PDB entry 7W1M | electron microscopy, 6.50 A resolution (low resolution: residue-level contacts below are approximate; hydrogen-bond / salt-bridge calls are withheld) | chains B and E of the 8 polymer chains in the assembly

[Chain B]
Molecule: Structural maintenance of chromosomes protein 3
From: Homo sapiens
UniProtKB: Q9UQE7 (SMC3_HUMAN); residue numbers follow UniProt; this construct covers 1-1217
Chain sequence (1217 residues; numbered 1 to 1217; the number before each row is that of its first residue):
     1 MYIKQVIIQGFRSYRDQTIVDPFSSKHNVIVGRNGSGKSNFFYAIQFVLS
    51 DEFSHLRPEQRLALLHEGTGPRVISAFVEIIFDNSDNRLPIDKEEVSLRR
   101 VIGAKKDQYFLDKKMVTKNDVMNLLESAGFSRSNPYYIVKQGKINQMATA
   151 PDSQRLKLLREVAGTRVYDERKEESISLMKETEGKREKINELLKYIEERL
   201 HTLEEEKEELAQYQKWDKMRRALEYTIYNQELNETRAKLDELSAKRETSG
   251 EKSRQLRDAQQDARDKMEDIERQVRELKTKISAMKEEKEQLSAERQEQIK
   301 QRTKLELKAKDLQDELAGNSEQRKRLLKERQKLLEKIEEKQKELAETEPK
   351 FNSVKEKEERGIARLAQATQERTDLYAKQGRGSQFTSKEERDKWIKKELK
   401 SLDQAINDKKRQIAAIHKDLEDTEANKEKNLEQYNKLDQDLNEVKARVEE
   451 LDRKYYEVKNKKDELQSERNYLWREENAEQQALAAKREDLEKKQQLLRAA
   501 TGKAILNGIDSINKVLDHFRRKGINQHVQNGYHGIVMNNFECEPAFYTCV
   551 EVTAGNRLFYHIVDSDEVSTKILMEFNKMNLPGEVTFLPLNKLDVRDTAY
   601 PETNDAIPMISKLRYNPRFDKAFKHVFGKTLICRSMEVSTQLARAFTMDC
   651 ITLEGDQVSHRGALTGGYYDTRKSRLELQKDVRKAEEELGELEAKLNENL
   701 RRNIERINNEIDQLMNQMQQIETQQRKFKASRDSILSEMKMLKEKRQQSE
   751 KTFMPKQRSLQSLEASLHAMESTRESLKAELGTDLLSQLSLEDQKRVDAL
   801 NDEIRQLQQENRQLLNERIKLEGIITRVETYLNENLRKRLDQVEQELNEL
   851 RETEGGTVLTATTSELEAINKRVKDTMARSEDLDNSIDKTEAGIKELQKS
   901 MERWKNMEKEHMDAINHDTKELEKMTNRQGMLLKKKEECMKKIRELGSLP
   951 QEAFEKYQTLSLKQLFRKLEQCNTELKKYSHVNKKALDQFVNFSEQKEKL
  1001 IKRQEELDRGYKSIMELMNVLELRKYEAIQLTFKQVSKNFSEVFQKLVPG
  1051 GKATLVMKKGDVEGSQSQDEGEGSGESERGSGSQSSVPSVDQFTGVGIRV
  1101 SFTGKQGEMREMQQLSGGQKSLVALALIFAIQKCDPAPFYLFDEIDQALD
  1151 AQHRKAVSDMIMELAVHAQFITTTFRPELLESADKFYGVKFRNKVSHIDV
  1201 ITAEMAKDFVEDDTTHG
Disordered / not traced: 257-914, 1061-1091
Small-molecule neighbours:
  - ADP (adenosine-5'-diphosphate), molecule 1: Arg12, Ser13, Gly35, Ser36, Gly37, Lys38, Ser39, Asn40, Ala63, Leu65, His66, Glu67, Gly68, Gln141, Phe1191
  - ADP, molecule 2: Phe1102, Arg1110, Gln1114, Leu1115, Ser1116, Gln1119

[Chain E]
Molecule: Nipped-B-like protein
From: Homo sapiens
UniProtKB: Q6KC79 (NIPBL_HUMAN); residue numbers follow UniProt; this construct covers 1164-2630
Chain sequence (1467 residues; numbered 1164 to 2630; the number before each row is that of its first residue):
  1164 SLSEVARKMKKKEKQKKRKAYEPKLTPEEMMDSSTFKRFTASIENILDNL
  1214 EDMDFTAFGDDDEIPQELLLGKHQLNELGSESAKIKAMGIMDKLSTDKTV
  1264 KVLNILEKNIQDGSKLSTLLNHNNDTEEEERLWRDLIMERVTKSADACLT
  1314 TINIMTSPNMPKAVYIEDVIERVIQYTKFHLQNTLYPQYDPVYRLDPHGG
  1364 GLLSSKAKRAKCSTHKQRVIVMLYNKVCDIVSSLSELLEIQLLTDTTILQ
  1414 VSSMGITPFFVENVSELQLCAIKLVTAVFSRYEKHRQLILEEIFTSLARL
  1464 PTSKRSLRNFRLNSSDMDGEPMYIQMVTALVLQLIQCVVHLPSSEKDSNA
  1514 EEDSNKKIDQDVVITNSYETAMRTAQNFLSIFLKKCGSKQGEEDYRPLFE
  1564 NFVQDLLSTVNKPEWPAAELLLSLLGRLLVHQFSNKSTEMALRVASLDYL
  1614 GTVAARLRKDAVTSKMDQGSIERILKQVSGGEDEIQQLQKALLDYLDENT
  1664 ETDPSLVFSRKFYIAQWFRDTTLETEKAMKSQKDEESSEGTHHAKEIETT
  1714 GQIMHRAENRKKFLRSIIKTTPSQFSTLKMNSDTVDYDDACLIVRYLASM
  1764 RPFAQSFDIYLTQILRVLGENAIAVRTKAMKCLSEVVAVDPSILARLDMQ
  1814 RGVHGRLMDNSTSVREAAVELLGRFVLCRPQLAEQYYDMLIERILDTGIS
  1864 VRKRVIKILRDICIEQPTFPKITEMCVKMIRRVNDEEGIKKLVNETFQKL
  1914 WFTPTPHNDKEAMTRKILNITDVVAACRDTGYDWFEQLLQNLLKSEEDSS
  1964 YKPVKKACTQLVDNLVEHILKYEESLADSDNKGVNSGRLVACITTLFLFS
  2014 KIRPQLMVKHAMTMQPYLTTKCSTQNDFMVICNVAKILELVVPLMEHPSE
  2064 TFLATIEEDLMKLIIKYGMTVVQHCVSCLGAVVNKVTQNFKFVWACFNRY
  2114 YGAISKLKSQHQEDPNNTSLLTNKPALLRSLFTVGALCRHFDFDLEDFKG
  2164 NSKVNIKDKVLELLMYFTKHSDEEVQTKAIIGLGFAFIQHPSLMFEQEVK
  2214 NLYNNILSDKNSSVNLKIQVLKNLQTYLQEEDTRMQQADRDWKKVAKQED
  2264 LKEMGDVSSGMSSSIMQLYLKQVLEAFFHTQSSVRHFALNVIALTLNQGL
  2314 IHPVQCVPYLIAMGTDPEPAMRNKADQQLVEIDKKYAGFIHMKAVAGMKM
  2364 SYQVQQAINTCLKDPVRGFRQDESSSALCSHLYSMIRGNRQHRRAFLISL
  2414 LNLFDDTAKTDVTMLLYIADNLACFPYQTQEEPLFIMHHIDITLSVSGSN
  2464 LLQSFKESMVKDKRKERKSSPSKENESSDSEEEVSRPRKSRKRVDSDSDS
  2514 DSEDDINSVMKCLPENSAPLIEFANVSQGILLLLMLKQHLKNLCGFSDSK
  2564 IQKYSPSESAKVYDKAINRKTGVHFHPKQTLDFLRSDMANSKITEEVKRS
  2614 IVKQYLDFKLLMEHLDP
Disordered / not traced: 1164-1192, 1217-1230, 1281-1292, 1358-1379, 1476-1483, 1506-1523, 1630-1645, 1691-1707, 1730-1745, 1988-1997, 2373-2388, 2472-2532, 2629-2630

[Chain B / chain E interface]
Pairs across the interface (65):
  Arg15(B) - Asp2252(E)
  Arg15(B) - Arg2253(E)
  Arg33(B) - Lys2265(E)
  Arg33(B) - Glu2266(E)
  Arg33(B) - Met2267(E)
  Asn34(B) - Met2267(E)
  Ser36(B) - Met2267(E)
  Glu59(B) - Lys2347(E)
  Glu59(B) - Lys2348(E)
  Gly68(B) - Gln2311(E)
  Thr69(B) - Asp2245(E)
  Thr69(B) - Gln2249(E)
  Thr69(B) - Asp2252(E)
  Gly70(B) - Asp2245(E)
  Gly70(B) - Gln2249(E)
  Pro71(B) - Gln2249(E)
  Ile74(B) - Asn1897(E)
  Arg221(B) - Glu1330(E)
  Tyr225(B) - Lys1325(E)
  Tyr225(B) - Ala1326(E)
  Ile943(B) - Lys1325(E)
  Leu946(B) - Leu1405(E)
  Gly947(B) - Lys1325(E)
  Gly947(B) - Gln1404(E)
  Gly947(B) - Leu1405(E)
  Ser948(B) - Lys1325(E)
  Ser948(B) - Tyr1328(E)
  Ser948(B) - Gln1404(E)
  Leu949(B) - Tyr1328(E)
  Leu949(B) - Glu1330(E)
  Leu949(B) - Leu1405(E)
  Leu949(B) - Leu1406(E)
  Leu949(B) - Thr1407(E)
  Pro950(B) - Ala1326(E)
  Pro950(B) - Tyr1328(E)
  Pro950(B) - Ile1329(E)
  Pro950(B) - Glu1330(E)
  Gln951(B) - Ile1329(E)
  Gln951(B) - Glu1330(E)
  Glu952(B) - Asp1331(E)
  Lys984(B) - Asp1408(E)
  Asp988(B) - Leu1412(E)
  Val1189(B) - Leu2264(E)
  Lys1190(B) - Glu2262(E)
  Lys1190(B) - Asp2263(E)
  Lys1190(B) - Leu2264(E)
  Phe1191(B) - Met2267(E)
  Arg1192(B) - Glu2262(E)
  Arg1192(B) - Asp2263(E)
  Arg1192(B) - Leu2264(E)
  Arg1192(B) - Glu2266(E)
  Arg1192(B) - Met2267(E)
  Arg1192(B) - Gly2268(E)
  Asn1193(B) - Met2248(E)
  Asn1193(B) - Ala2251(E)
  Asn1193(B) - Asp2252(E)
  Val1195(B) - Asp2252(E)
  His1197(B) - Trp2255(E)
  Phe1209(B) - Asp2263(E)
  Phe1209(B) - Leu2264(E)
  Phe1209(B) - Lys2265(E)
  Asp1213(B) - Lys2265(E)
  Thr1215(B) - Lys2265(E)
  Gly1217(B) - Lys2265(E)
  Gly1217(B) - Glu2266(E)
Other interface residues (no listed pair), chain B (42 interface residues in all): Gly35, Leu62, Arg72, Lys106, Lys218, Arg944, Lys985, Lys1194, His1216
Other interface residues (no listed pair), chain E (35 interface residues in all): Glu1900, Lys1903, Ser2272, Glu2344, Asp2346

[Summary]
42 residues of chain B face 35 of chain E across their interface. Bound to chain B: ADP.
Chain B is Structural maintenance of chromosomes protein 3 and chain E is Nipped-B-like protein, both from
Homo sapiens; the structure, Cryo-EM structure of human cohesin-CTCF-DNA complex, was determined by electron
microscopy.
